8YER - chains B and E of the 6 polymer chains in the assembly; structure by X-ray diffraction, 2.71 A resolution.

== Chain B ==
Name: Tubulin beta chain
Source organism: Sus scrofa
UniProt: A0A8D0VN39 (A0A8D0VN39_PIG); numbering as in UniProt (aligned over 1-431)
Chain sequence (431 residues; numbered 1 to 431; the number before each row is that of its first residue):
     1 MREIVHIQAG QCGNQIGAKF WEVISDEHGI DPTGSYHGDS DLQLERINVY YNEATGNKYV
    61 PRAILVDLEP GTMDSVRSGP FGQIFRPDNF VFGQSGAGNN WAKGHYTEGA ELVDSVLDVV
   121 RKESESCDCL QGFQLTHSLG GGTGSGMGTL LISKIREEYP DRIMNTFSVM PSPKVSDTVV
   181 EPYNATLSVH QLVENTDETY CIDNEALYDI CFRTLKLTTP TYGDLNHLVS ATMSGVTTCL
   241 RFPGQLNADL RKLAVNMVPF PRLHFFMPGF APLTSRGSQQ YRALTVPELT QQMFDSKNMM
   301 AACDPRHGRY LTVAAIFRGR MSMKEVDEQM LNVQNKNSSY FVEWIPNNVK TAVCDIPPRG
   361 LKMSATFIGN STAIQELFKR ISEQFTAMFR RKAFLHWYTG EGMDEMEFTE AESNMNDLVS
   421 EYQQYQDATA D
Disordered / not traced: 1, 429-431

== Chain E ==
Name: Stathmin-4
Source organism: Rattus norvegicus
UniProt: P63043 (STMN4_RAT); residues 5-145 here correspond to UniProt positions 49-189 (UniProt number = residue number + 44)
Chain sequence (143 residues; numbered 3 to 145; the number before each row is that of its first residue):
     3 MADMEVIELN KCTSGQSFEV ILKPPSFDGV PEFNASLPRR RDPSLEEIQK KLEAAEERRK
    63 YQEAELLKHL AEKREHEREV IQKAIEENNN FIKMAKEKLA QKMESNKENR EAHLAAMLER
   123 LQEKDKHAEE VRKNKELKEE ASR
Disordered / not traced: 3-5, 29-43, 142-145
Construct notes: initiating methionine (3); expression tag (4)
Curated features (UniProtKB/Swiss-Prot):
  - modified residue: S46 (Phosphoserine)

== How chain B and chain E interact ==
Contacting residue pairs - 27 pairs, chain B then chain E:
  H105(B) - K75(E)  hydrogen bond
  Y106(B) - K75(E)
  Y106(B) - H78(E)  hydrogen bond
  Y106(B) - E79(E)
  Y106(B) - V82(E)  hydrophobic
  Y106(B) - I83(E)
  L150(B) - E79(E)
  S153(B) - L72(E)
  S153(B) - K75(E)
  S153(B) - R76(E)  hydrogen bond (backbone-side chain)
  K154(B) - R76(E)
  K154(B) - E79(E)  salt bridge
  R156(B) - L68(E)
  E157(B) - L69(E)
  E157(B) - L72(E)
  E157(B) - R76(E)  salt bridge
  P160(B) - E65(E)
  P160(B) - L68(E)  hydrophobic
  E194(B) - H71(E)  salt bridge
  E401(B) - V82(E)
  E401(B) - A86(E)
  G402(B) - V82(E)
  G402(B) - K85(E)
  G402(B) - A86(E)
  M403(B) - V82(E)
  D404(B) - K85(E)  salt bridge
  E407(B) - H78(E)  salt bridge
Other interface residues (no listed pair), chain B (18 interface residues in all): T107, Q191, T399, G400
Other interface residues (no listed pair), chain E (14 interface residues in all): E89

== Summary ==
Chain B and chain E form an interface of 18 and 14 residues respectively; the contacts include 3 hydrogen
bonds and 5 salt bridges. Polar pairs include K154(B)-E79(E), E157(B)-R76(E) and E194(B)-H71(E).
Here chain B is Tubulin beta chain (Sus scrofa) and chain E is Stathmin-4 (Rattus norvegicus). Entry 8YER
(Tubulin-RB3_SLD-TTL in complex with compound 4) was determined by X-ray diffraction.
